Entry 7PAN (electron microscopy, 9.70 A resolution (very low resolution: no residue pairs are listed; an interface is given only as per-side residue counts)); this record covers chains H and 5 of the 54 polymer chains in the assembly.

Chain H:
Molecule: 30S ribosomal protein S9
From: Mycoplasma pneumoniae M129
UniProt: P75179 (RS9_MYCPN); residues 1-132 here = UniProt positions 1-132
Amino-acid sequence (132 residues; numbered 1 to 132; the number before each row is that of its first residue):
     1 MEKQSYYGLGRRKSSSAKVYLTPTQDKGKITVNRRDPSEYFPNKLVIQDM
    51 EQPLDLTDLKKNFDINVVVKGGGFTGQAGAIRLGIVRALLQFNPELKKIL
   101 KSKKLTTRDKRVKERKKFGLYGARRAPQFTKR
Unresolved in the structure: 1-3, 132

Chain 5:
Molecule: 16S ribosomal RNA
From: Mycoplasma pneumoniae M129
Sequence (1520 nucleotides; numbered 1 to 1520; the number before each row is that of its first residue):
     1 UUUUUCUGAGAGUUUGAUCCUGGCUCAGGAUUAACGCUGGCGGCAUGCCU
    51 AAUACAUGCAAGUCGAUCGAAAGUAGUAAUACUUUAGAGGCGAACGGGUG
   101 AGUAACACGUAUCCAAUCUACCUUAUAAUGGGGGAUAACUAGUUGAAAGA
   151 CUAGCUAAUACCGCAUAAGAACUUUGGUUCGCAUGAAUCAAAGUUGAAAG
   201 GACCUGCAAGGGUUCGUUAUUUGAUGAGGGUGCGCCAUAUCAGCUAGUUG
   251 GUGGGGUAACGGCCUACCAAGGCAAUGACGUGUAGCUAUGCUGAGAAGUA
   301 GAAUAGCCACAAUGGGACUGAGACACGGCCCAUACUCCUACGGGAGGCAG
   351 CAGUAGGGAAUUUUUCACAAUGAGCGAAAGCUUGAUGGAGCAAUGCCGCG
   401 UGAACGAUGAAGGUCUUUAAGAUUGUAAAGUUCUUUUAUUUGGGAAGAAU
   451 GACUUUAGCAGGUAAUGGCUAGAGUUUGACUGUACCAUUUUGAAUAAGUG
   501 ACGACUAACUAUGUGCCAGCAGUCGCGGUAAUACAUAGGUCGCAAGCGUU
   551 AUCCGGAUUUAUUGGGCGUAAAGCAAGCGCAGGCGGAUUGAAAAGUCUGG
   601 UGUUAAAGGCAGCUGCUUAACAGUUGUAUGCAUUGGAAACUAUUAAUCUA
   651 GAGUGUGGUAGGGAGUUUUGGAAUUUCAUGUGGAGCGGUGAAAUGCGUAG
   701 AUAUAUGAAGGAACACCAGUGGCGAAGGCGAAAACUUAGGCCAUUACUGA
   751 CGCUUAGGCUUGAAAGUGUGGGGAGCAAAUAGGAUUAGAUACCCUAGUAG
   801 UCCACACCGUAAACGAUAGAUACUAGCUGUCGGGGCGAUCCCCUCGGUAG
   851 UGAAGUUAACACAUUAAGUAUCUCGCCUGGGUAGUACAUUCGCAAGAAUG
   901 AAACUCAAACGGAAUUGACGGGGACCCGCACAAGUGGUGGAGCAUGUUGC
   951 UUAAUUCGACGGUACACGAAAAACCUUACCUAGACUUGACAUCCUUGGCA
  1001 AAGUUAUGGAAACAUAAUGGAGGUUAACCGAGUGACAGGUGGUGCAUGGU
  1051 UGUCGUCAGCUCGUGUCGUGAGAUGUUGGGUUAAGUCCCGCAACGAGCGC
  1101 AACCCUUAUCGUUAGUUACAUUGUCUAGCGAGACUGCUAAUGCAAAUUGG
  1151 AGGAAGGAAGGGAUGACGUCAAAUCAUCAUGCCCCUUAUGUCUAGGGCUG
  1201 CAAACGUGCUACAAUGGCCAAUACAAACAGUCGCCAGCUUGUAAAAGUGA
  1251 GCAAAUCUGUAAAGUUGGUCUCAGUUCGGAUUGAGGGCUGCAAUUCGUCC
  1301 UCAUGAAGUCGGAAUCACUAGUAAUCGCGAAUCAGCUAUGUCGCGGUGAA
  1351 UACGUUCUCGGGUCUUGUACACACCGCCCGUCAAACUAUGAAAGCUGGUA
  1401 AUAUUUAAAAACGUGUUGCUAACCAUUAGGAAGCGCAUGUCAAGGAUAGC
  1451 ACCGGUGAUUGGAGUUAAGUCGUAACAAGGUACCCCUACGAGAACGUGGG
  1501 GGUGGAUCACCUCCUUUCUA
Unresolved in the structure: 1-4, 181-184, 1020-1027, 1510-1520

Interface between chain H and chain 5:
At this resolution (10 A) residue pairs are not listed: 58 residues of chain H and 55 of chain 5 lie at the interface.

In short:
Chain H and chain 5 form an interface of 58 and 55 residues respectively.
Here chain H is 30S ribosomal protein S9 and chain 5 is 16S ribosomal RNA, both from Mycoplasma pneumoniae
M129. Entry 7PAN (70S ribosome with A/P- and P/E-site tRNAs in Mycoplasma pneumoniae cells) was determined by
electron microscopy, deposited together with 7OOC, 7OOD, 7P6Z, 7PAH, 7PAI, 7PAJ and 23 further entries.
